8A27 - chain A; structure by X-ray diffraction, 1.07 A resolution.

== Chain A ==
Molecule: Epidermal growth factor receptor
From: Homo sapiens
Notes: EC 2.7.10.1
UniProtKB: P00533 (EGFR_HUMAN); numbering as in UniProt (aligned over 700-1022)
Sequence (326 residues; each row starts with the number of its first residue):
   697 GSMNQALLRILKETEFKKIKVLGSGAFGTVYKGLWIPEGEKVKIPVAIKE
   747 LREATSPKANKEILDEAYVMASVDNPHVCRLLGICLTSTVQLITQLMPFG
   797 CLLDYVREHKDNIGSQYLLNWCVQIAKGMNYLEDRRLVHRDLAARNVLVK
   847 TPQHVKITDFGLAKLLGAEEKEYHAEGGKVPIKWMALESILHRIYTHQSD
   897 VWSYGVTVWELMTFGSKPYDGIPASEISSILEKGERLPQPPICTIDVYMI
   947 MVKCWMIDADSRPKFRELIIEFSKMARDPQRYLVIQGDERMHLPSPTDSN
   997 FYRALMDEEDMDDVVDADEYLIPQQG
Not modelled in the structure: 697-700, 860-875, 986-1022
Construct notes: expression tag (697-699)
Small-molecule neighbours: KY9 ((2R)-2-(6,7-dihydro-5H-pyrrolo[1,2-c]imidazol-1-yl)-2-[5-[2-[4-[[4-(hydroxymethyl)piperidin-1-yl]methyl]phenyl]ethynyl]-3-oxidanylidene-7-(trifluoromethyl)-1H-isoindol-2-yl]-N-(1,3-thiazol-2-yl)ethanamide): Val726, Ala743, Ile744, Lys745, Leu747, Glu749, Thr751, Ala755, Ile759, Glu762, Ala763, Met766, Cys775, Arg776, Leu777, Leu788, Ile789, Thr790, Thr854, Asp855, Phe856, Gly857, Leu858
UniProt features mapped onto this chain:
  - active site: Asp837 (Proton acceptor)
  - binding site (ATP): Leu718 to Val726, Lys745, Thr790, Gln791, Asp855
  - site: Tyr1016 (Important for interaction with PIK3C2B)
  - modified residue: Lys745 (N6-(2-hydroxyisobutyryl)lysine), Tyr869 (Phosphotyrosine), Ser991 (Phosphoserine), Ser995 (Phosphoserine), Tyr998 (Phosphotyrosine), Tyr1016 (Phosphotyrosine)
  - cross-link (Glycyl lysine isopeptide (Lys-Gly)): Lys716 (interchain with G-Cter in ubiquitin), Lys737 (interchain with G-Cter in ubiquitin), Lys754 (interchain with G-Cter in ubiquitin), Lys757 (interchain with G-Cter in ubiquitin), Lys867 (interchain with G-Cter in ubiquitin), Lys929 (interchain with G-Cter in ubiquitin), Lys960 (interchain with G-Cter in ubiquitin), Lys970 (interchain with G-Cter in ubiquitin)
  - natural variant: Glu709 (E709A: Found in a lung cancer sample; E709G: Found in a lung cancer sample; E709K: Found in a lung cancer sample), Gly719 (G719A: Found in a lung cancer sample; G719C: Found in a lung cancer sample; G719D: Found in a lung cancer sample; G719S: Found in a lung cancer sample), Gly724 (G724S: Found in a lung cancer sample), Glu734 (E734K: Found in a lung cancer sample), Glu746 to Ser752 (sequence variant, change not given here; Found in a lung cancer sample), Glu746 to Thr751 (sequence variant, change not given here; Found in a lung cancer sample), Glu746 to Ala750 (deletion: Found in a lung cancer sample), Glu746 (deletion: Found in a lung cancer sample), Leu747 to Thr751 (deletion: Found in a lung cancer sample), Leu747 to Glu749 (deletion: Found in a lung cancer sample), Leu747 (L747F: Found in a lung cancer sample), Arg748 (R748P: Found in a lung cancer sample), 12 further natural variant entries in UniProt
  - mutagenesis: Asn700 (N700A: Abolishes phosphorylation), Leu704 (L704A: Abolishes phosphorylation), Arg705 (R705A: Abolishes phosphorylation), Ile706 (I706A: Abolishes phosphorylation), Lys745 (K745A/M: Abolishes kinase activity), Asp974 (D974A: Strongly reduced phosphorylation), Arg977 (R977A: Reduced phosphorylation), Glu1005 to Asp1006 (Constitutively activated kinase), Tyr1016 (Y1016F: 50% decrease in interaction with PIK3C2B. 65% decrease in interaction with PIK3C2B; when associated with F-1197. Abolishes interaction with PIK3C2B; when associated with F-1197 and F-1092)

== In short ==
Bound to chain A: compound KY9. UniProt lists active-site residue Asp837, 13 ATP-binding residues and 10
mutagenesis sites.
Chain A is Epidermal growth factor receptor (Homo sapiens); the structure, EGFR kinase domain in complex with
2-(6,7-dihydro-5H-pyrrolo[1,2-c]imidazol-1-yl)-2-[6-[2-[4-[[4-(hydroxymethyl)-1-piperidyl]methyl]phenyl]ethynyl]-1-oxo-4-(trifluoromethyl)isoindolin-2-yl]-N-thiazol-2-yl-acetamide,
was determined by X-ray diffraction, deposited together with 8A2A, 8A2B and 8A2D.
